Entry 7UXW (X-ray diffraction, 2.57 A resolution); this record covers chains A and I of the 6 polymer chains in the assembly.

[Chain A]
Name: Cyclic GMP-AMP synthase
Organism: Mus musculus
Notes: EC 2.7.7.86
UniProtKB: Q8C6L5 (CGAS_MOUSE); residues 147-507 here = UniProt positions 147-507
Chain sequence (364 residues; row label = number of the first residue in the row):
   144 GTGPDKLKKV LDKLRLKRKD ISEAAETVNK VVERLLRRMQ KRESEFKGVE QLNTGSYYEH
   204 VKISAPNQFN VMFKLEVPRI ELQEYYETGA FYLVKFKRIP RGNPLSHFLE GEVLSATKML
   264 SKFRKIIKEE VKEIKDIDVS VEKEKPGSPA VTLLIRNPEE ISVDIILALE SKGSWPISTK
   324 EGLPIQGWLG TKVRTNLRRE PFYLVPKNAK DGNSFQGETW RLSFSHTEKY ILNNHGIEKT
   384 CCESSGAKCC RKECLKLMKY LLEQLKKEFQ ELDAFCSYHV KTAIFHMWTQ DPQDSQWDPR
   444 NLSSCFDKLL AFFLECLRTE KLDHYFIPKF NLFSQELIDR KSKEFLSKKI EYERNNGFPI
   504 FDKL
Not modelled in the structure: 144-147, 185, 240-244, 246, 255, 353-358
Construct notes: expression tag (144-146); engineered mutation Gln211 (Glu in Q8C6L5), Asn213 (Asp in Q8C6L5)
Metal / ion sites: Mg2+: Gln211, Asn213 (together with ATP); Zn2+: His378, Cys384, Cys385, Cys392
Ligand contacts:
  - ATP (adenosine-5'-triphosphate): Gly198, Ser199, Glu202, Lys205, Gln211, Asn213, Arg364, Ser368, Glu371, Lys402, Ser420, Tyr421, Lys424, His467
  - GTP (guanosine-5'-triphosphate): Thr197, Gln211, Asn213, Met215, Lys288, Pro289, Gly290, Ser291, Pro292, Ala293, Asp307, Ile309, Val348, Lys350, Arg364, Ser366, Ser368
UniProt features mapped onto this chain:
  - region: Lys372 to Lys395 (DNA-binding)
  - motif: Leu154 to Leu159 (Nuclear export signal), Asp281 to Ser291 (Nuclear localization signal)
  - binding site (GTP): Thr197, Asp307, Arg364 to Glu371
  - binding site (ATP): Ser199, Glu371, Lys402, Ser420 to Lys424
  - binding site (2',3'-cGAMP): Gly290, Asp307, Lys350, Arg364 to Ser366
  - binding site (Mg(2+)): Asp307
  - binding site (Zn(2+)): His378, Cys384, Cys385, Cys392
  - site: Arg241 (Arginine-anchor), Asp307, Ile308 (Cleavage)
  - modified residue: Lys156 (N6-lactoyllysine), Glu176 (PolyADP-ribosyl glutamic acid), Ser199 (Phosphoserine), Tyr201 (Phosphotyrosine), Glu272 (5-glutamyl polyglutamate), Ser291 (Phosphoserine), Glu302 (5-glutamyl glutamate), Lys372 (N6-acetyllysine), Lys382 (N6-acetyllysine), Lys402 (N6-acetyllysine), Ser420 (Phosphoserine), Lys491 (N6-methyllysine)
  - lipidation (S-palmitoyl cysteine): Cys392, Cys393, Cys459
  - cross-link (Glycyl lysine isopeptide (Lys-Gly)): Lys217 (interchain with G-Cter in SUMO), Lys271 (interchain with G-Cter in ubiquitin), Lys335 (interchain with G-Cter in SUMO), Lys372 (interchain with G-Cter in SUMO), Lys382 (interchain with G-Cter in SUMO), Lys399 (interchain with G-Cter in ubiquitin), Lys402 (interchain with G-Cter in ubiquitin), Lys409 (interchain with G-Cter in ubiquitin), Lys410 (interchain with G-Cter in ubiquitin), Lys464 (interchain with G-Cter in SUMO)
  - mutagenesis: Lys156 (K156Q: Mimics lactylation; knockin mice show higher mortality following HSV-1 infection), Asn172 (N172K: Induces alteration of the DNA-binding surface and leads to decreased synthesis of cyclic GMP-AMP (cGAMP); when associated with L-180), Glu176 (E176A: Abolished poly-ADP-ribosylation by PARP1, stimulating interferon production in knockin mice), Arg180 (R180L: Induces alteration of the DNA-binding surface and leads to decreased synthesis of cyclic GMP-AMP (cGAMP); when associated with K-182), Gly198 (G198A: Abolishes stimulation of interferon production; when associated with A-199), Ser199 (S199A: Abolishes stimulation of interferon production; when associated with A-199), Tyr201 (Y201E: Phosphomimetic mutant; reduced translocation to the nucleus following treatment with etoposide), Lys217 (K217R: Reduced sumoylation), Arg222 (R222E: Impaired tethering to chromatin, leading to constitutive activation in the absence of DNA), Lys238 (K238E: Does not affect interaction with nucleosomes), Lys240 (K240E: Impaired tethering to chromatin, leading to constitutive activation in the absence of DNA), Arg241 (R241E: Abolished tethering to chromatin, leading to strong constitutive activation in the absence of DNA), 28 further mutagenesis entries in UniProt
From the paper describing this entry:
  - binding site for GTP: Asp307, Ile309, Arg364, Ser366
  - binding site for ATP: Tyr421
  - mutagenesis - R364A (33-fold), H467A: decreased catalytic activity on ATP/GTP
  - mutagenesis - H467A (2-fold): increased catalytic activity on GTP/GTP
  - binding site for GTP: Thr197 (citing earlier work)
  - specificity-determining residues: Ile309, Arg364
  - mutagenesis - R364A (10-fold): decreased catalytic activity on GTP/GTP
  - mutagenesis - R364A (4-fold): increased catalytic activity on ATP/ATP
  - catalytic residues: Asp307
  - mutagenesis - E211Q/D213N/K382E: decreased binding to dsDNA
  - specificity-determining residues: His467 (proposed by the authors, not directly observed)
  - mutagenesis - E211Q/D213N: abolished catalytic activity

[Chain I]
Molecule: Palindromic DNA18
Organism: DNA molecule
Sequence (18 nucleotides; row label = number of the first residue in the row):
     1 ATCTGTACAT GTACAGAT

[Chain A / chain I interface]
Pairs across the interface (5):
  Thr334(A) - DA9(I)  phosphate contact
  Lys335(A) - DA9(I)  phosphate contact
  Lys335(A) - DT10(I)  salt bridge to the phosphate
  Thr338(A) - DC8(I)  hydrogen bond to the phosphate
  Thr338(A) - DA9(I)  phosphate contact
Other interface residues (no listed pair), chain A (4 interface residues in all): Arg342
Other interface residues (no listed pair), chain I (4 interface residues in all): DA7

[In short]
The chain A/chain I interface involves 4 residues from each chain; the contacts include 1 hydrogen bond and 1
salt bridge. Polar contacts include Thr338(A)-DC8(I) and Lys335(A)-DT10(I). The paper reports the catalytic
residue Asp307(A); R364A and H467A of chain A reduce catalytic activity on ATP/GTP; 4 substitutions were
tested in all.
Chain A is Cyclic GMP-AMP synthase (Mus musculus) and chain I is Palindromic DNA18 (DNA molecule); the
structure, Structure of ATP and GTP bind to Cyclic GMP AMP synthase (cGAS) through Mg coordination, was
determined by X-ray diffraction, deposited together with 7UUX, 7UYQ, 7UYZ, 7UZR, 7V0W, 8EAE and 14 further
entries.
